Entry 9ERA (X-ray diffraction, 1.65 A resolution); this record covers chains S and T of the 4 polymer chains in the assembly.

== Chain S (and T) ==
Protein: Hydrogenase-1 small chain
From: Escherichia coli
Notes: EC 1.12.99.6; chain T of this document is another copy of the same molecule, construct and numbering; everything in this record applies to it too
UniProtKB: P69739 (MBHS_ECOLI); residues 1-271 here correspond to UniProt positions 46-316 (UniProt number = residue number + 45)
Sequence (279 residues; row label = number of the first residue in the row):
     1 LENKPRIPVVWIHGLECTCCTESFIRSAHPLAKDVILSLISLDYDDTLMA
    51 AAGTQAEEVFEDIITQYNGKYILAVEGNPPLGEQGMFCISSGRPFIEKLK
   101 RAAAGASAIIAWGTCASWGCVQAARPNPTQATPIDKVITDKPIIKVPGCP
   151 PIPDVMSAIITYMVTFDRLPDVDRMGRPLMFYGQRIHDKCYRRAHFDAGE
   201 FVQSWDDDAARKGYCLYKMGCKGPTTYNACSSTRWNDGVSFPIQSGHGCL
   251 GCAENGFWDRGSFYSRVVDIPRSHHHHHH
Disordered / not traced: 1-3, 267-279
Construct notes: expression tag (272-279)
Metal / ion sites: fe4-s3 cluster Fe: C17, C19, C20, C115, C120, C149; 4Fe-4S cluster Fe: H187, C190, C215, C221; 3Fe-4S cluster Fe: C230, C249, C252
Ligand contacts:
  - 3Fe-4S cluster (F3S): I186, T226, N228, C230, W235, F241, P242, C249, L250, G251, C252, A253
  - fe4-s3 cluster (SF3): E16, C17, T18, C19, C20, E76, G113, T114, C115, C120, G148, C149, P150
  - 4Fe-4S cluster (SF4): I186, H187, C190, R192, R193, F196, C215, L216, Y217, C221, G223, P224, I243
UniProt features mapped onto this chain:
  - binding site ([4Fe-4S] cluster): C17, C20, C115, C149, H187, C190, C215, C221
  - binding site ([3Fe-4S] cluster): C230, C249, C252

== Chain S / chain T interface ==
Residue-residue contacts (31; chain S residue first):
  Q184(S) with K212(T), hydrogen bond (side chain-backbone)
  H187(S) with A194(T)
  D188(S) with Y191(T); A194(T); H195(T)
  K189(S) with Y191(T); H195(T), hydrogen bond; K212(T), hydrogen bond (side chain-backbone); G213(T)
  C190(S) with C190(T); Y191(T)
  Y191(S) with K189(T); C190(T); Y191(T), hydrophobic; S232(T)
  R193(S) with R193(T); A194(T)
  A194(S) with H187(T); D188(T); R193(T)
  H195(S) with D188(T); K189(T), hydrogen bond
  D197(S) with R193(T), salt bridge; D197(T)
  K212(S) with Q184(T), hydrogen bond (backbone-side chain); K189(T), hydrogen bond (backbone-side chain)
  G213(S) with K189(T)
  S232(S) with Y191(T)
  R234(S) with R234(T); Q244(T), hydrogen bond
  Q244(S) with R234(T), hydrogen bond
Also at the interface, not in a pair above, chain S (16 interface residues in all): S231
Also at the interface, not in a pair above, chain T (16 interface residues in all): S231

== Overview ==
The chain S/chain T interface involves 16 residues from each chain; the contacts include 8 hydrogen bonds and
1 salt bridge. Polar pairs include D197(S)-R193(T), Q184(S)-K212(T) and K189(S)-H195(T). Ligands of chain S:
4Fe-4S cluster, 3Fe-4S cluster and fe4-s3 cluster.
Chain S and chain T are both Hydrogenase-1 small chain (Escherichia coli); the structure, Hydrogenase-1 Ni-Lii
state, was determined by X-ray diffraction.
